Entry 8CXP (electron microscopy, 2.47 A resolution); this record covers chains A and C of the 4 polymer chains in the assembly.

== Chain A ==
Molecule: Capsid protein VP1
Organism: Senecavirus A
UniProtKB: A0A649YC68 (A0A649YC68_9PICO); residues 1-263 here correspond to UniProt positions 674-936 (UniProt number = residue number + 673)
Amino-acid sequence (263 residues; row label = number of the first residue in the row):
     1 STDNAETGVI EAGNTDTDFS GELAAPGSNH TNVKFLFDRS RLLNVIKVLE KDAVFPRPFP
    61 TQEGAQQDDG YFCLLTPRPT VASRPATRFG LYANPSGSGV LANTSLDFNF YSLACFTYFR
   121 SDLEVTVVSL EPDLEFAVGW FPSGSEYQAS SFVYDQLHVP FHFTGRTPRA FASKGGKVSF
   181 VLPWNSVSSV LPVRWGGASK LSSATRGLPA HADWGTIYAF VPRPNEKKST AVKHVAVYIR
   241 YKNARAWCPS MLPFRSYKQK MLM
Disordered / not traced: 259-263

== Chain C ==
Molecule: VP2
Organism: Senecavirus A
UniProtKB: A0A1U9IRU2 (A0A1U9IRU2_9PICO); residues 1-284 here correspond to UniProt positions 151-434 (UniProt number = residue number + 150)
Amino-acid sequence (284 residues; each row starts with the number of its first residue):
     1 DHNTEEMENS ADRVTTQTAG NTAINTQSSL GVLCAYVEDP TKSDPPSSST DQPTTTFTAI
    61 DRWYTGRLNS WTKAVKTFSF QAVPLPGAFL SRQGGLNGGA FTATLHRHFL MKCGWQVQVQ
   121 CNLTQFHQGA LLVAMVPETT LDVKPDGKAK SLQELNEEQW VEMSDDYRTG KNMPFQSLGT
   181 YYRPPNWTWG PNFINPYQVT VFPHQILNAR TSTSVDVNVP YIGETPTQSS ETQNSWTLLV
   241 MVLVPLDYKE GATTDPEITF SVRPTSPYFN GLRNRYTAGT DEEQ
Disordered / not traced: 1-11, 280-284
Construct notes: conflict Val217 (Ile367 in A0A1U9IRU2)

== Interface between chain A and chain C ==
Pairs across the interface - 122 pairs, chain A then chain C:
  Ala5(A) - Ile206(C)
  Glu6(A) - Leu30(C)
  Glu6(A) - Gln205(C)
  Glu6(A) - Ile206(C)
  Glu6(A) - Asn208(C)  hydrogen bond
  Glu6(A) - Thr211(C)
  Thr7(A) - Gln205(C)  hydrogen bond (backbone-side chain)
  Gly8(A) - His204(C)
  Val9(A) - Leu33(C)  hydrophobic
  Phe59(A) - Gln176(C)
  Phe59(A) - Ser177(C)
  Phe59(A) - Leu178(C)
  Phe59(A) - Tyr182(C)  hydrophobic
  Pro60(A) - Ser177(C)
  Pro60(A) - Leu178(C)
  Pro60(A) - Gly179(C)
  Thr61(A) - Leu178(C)  hydrogen bond (backbone-backbone)
  Thr61(A) - Gly179(C)
  Thr61(A) - Thr180(C)
  Thr61(A) - Tyr181(C)  hydrogen bond (backbone-backbone)
  Gln62(A) - Thr180(C)  hydrogen bond
  Gln62(A) - Tyr181(C)
  Glu63(A) - Thr180(C)
  Ala65(A) - Tyr181(C)
  Gln67(A) - Tyr181(C)
  Gln67(A) - Tyr182(C)  hydrogen bond
  Asp69(A) - Tyr181(C)
  Asp69(A) - Tyr182(C)  hydrogen bond
  Val81(A) - Leu178(C)  hydrophobic
  Ala82(A) - Tyr182(C)
  Thr87(A) - Met173(C)
  Thr87(A) - Pro174(C)  hydrogen bond (side chain-backbone)
  Thr87(A) - Phe175(C)
  Thr87(A) - Gly190(C)
  Thr87(A) - Pro191(C)
  Arg88(A) - Lys171(C)  hydrogen bond (side chain-backbone)
  Arg88(A) - Asn172(C)
  Arg88(A) - Met173(C)  hydrogen bond (side chain-backbone)
  Arg88(A) - Phe175(C)
  Arg88(A) - Trp187(C)
  Arg88(A) - Trp189(C)
  Phe89(A) - Trp187(C)
  Phe89(A) - Thr188(C)  hydrogen bond (backbone-backbone)
  Phe89(A) - Trp189(C)  hydrogen bond (backbone-backbone)
  Gly90(A) - Asn186(C)
  Gly90(A) - Trp187(C)
  Leu91(A) - Pro185(C)
  Leu91(A) - Asn186(C)  hydrogen bond (backbone-backbone)
  Leu91(A) - Thr188(C)
  Tyr92(A) - Arg183(C)  hydrogen bond (side chain-backbone)
  Tyr92(A) - Pro185(C)  hydrophobic
  Ala93(A) - Asn186(C)  hydrogen bond (backbone-side chain)
  Asn94(A) - Arg183(C)
  Pro95(A) - Arg183(C)
  Ser96(A) - Arg183(C)  hydrogen bond (backbone-side chain)
  Gly97(A) - Arg183(C)
  Ser98(A) - Arg183(C)
  Gly99(A) - Arg183(C)
  Val100(A) - Tyr181(C)  hydrogen bond (backbone-backbone)
  Val100(A) - Tyr182(C)
  Val100(A) - Arg183(C)  hydrogen bond (backbone-backbone)
  Leu101(A) - Arg183(C)
  Ala102(A) - Leu178(C)  hydrophobic
  Ala102(A) - Tyr182(C)  hydrophobic
  Leu106(A) - Trp189(C)  hydrophobic
  Tyr111(A) - Trp189(C)  hydrophobic
  Tyr111(A) - Pro191(C)  hydrophobic
  Thr117(A) - Pro137(C)
  Tyr118(A) - Glu138(C)  hydrogen bond
  Tyr118(A) - Gly223(C)
  Tyr118(A) - Glu224(C)
  Ser188(A) - Glu224(C)
  Ser189(A) - Glu224(C)  hydrogen bond (backbone-backbone)
  Ser189(A) - Pro226(C)
  Val190(A) - Glu224(C)
  Pro192(A) - Glu224(C)
  Val193(A) - Pro191(C)
  Arg194(A) - Pro137(C)
  Arg194(A) - Glu138(C)
  Arg194(A) - Pro191(C)  hydrogen bond (side chain-backbone)
  Arg194(A) - Asn192(C)
  Arg194(A) - Phe193(C)
  Trp195(A) - Glu138(C)
  Trp195(A) - Thr140(C)
  Trp195(A) - Asn192(C)  hydrogen bond (backbone-side chain)
  Trp195(A) - Glu224(C)  hydrogen bond
  Gly196(A) - Glu138(C)  hydrogen bond (backbone-side chain)
  Gly196(A) - Thr139(C)
  Gly196(A) - Thr140(C)
  Gly196(A) - Asn234(C)
  Gly197(A) - Thr232(C)
  Ala198(A) - Thr232(C)  hydrogen bond (backbone-side chain)
  Lys200(A) - Thr232(C)
  Leu201(A) - Glu231(C)
  Leu201(A) - Tyr276(C)
  Thr205(A) - Pro174(C)
  Thr205(A) - Phe175(C)
  Thr205(A) - Gln176(C)
  Arg206(A) - Asp142(C)  salt bridge
  Arg206(A) - Val143(C)
  Arg206(A) - Pro174(C)
  Arg206(A) - Asn234(C)
  Gly207(A) - Thr140(C)
  Leu208(A) - Gln176(C)
  Cys248(A) - Ile222(C)  hydrophobic
  Pro249(A) - Tyr36(C)  hydrogen bond (backbone-side chain)
  Pro249(A) - Phe202(C)
  Ser250(A) - Val201(C)
  Ser250(A) - Phe202(C)
  Met251(A) - Phe193(C)
  Met251(A) - Ile194(C)  hydrophobic
  Met251(A) - Asn195(C)  hydrogen bond (side chain-backbone)
  Met251(A) - Gln198(C)
  Met251(A) - Phe202(C)  hydrophobic
  Leu252(A) - Phe193(C)
  Leu252(A) - Asn195(C)  hydrogen bond (backbone-side chain)
  Leu252(A) - Gln198(C)  hydrogen bond (backbone-side chain)
  Pro253(A) - Trp189(C)
  Pro253(A) - Phe193(C)  hydrophobic
  Pro253(A) - Asn195(C)
  Phe254(A) - Arg168(C)
  Phe254(A) - Asn195(C)
Also at the interface, not in a pair above, chain A (63 interface residues in all): Pro56, Arg78, Pro79, Pro209, Tyr257
Also at the interface, not in a pair above, chain C (61 interface residues in all): Phe109, Pro145, Gly170, Pro184, Pro196, Tyr197, Val199, Thr225, Gln228, Ser229, Gln233

== In short ==
Chain A and chain C form an interface of 63 and 61 residues respectively, with 29 hydrogen bonds and 1 salt
bridge. Polar pairs include Arg206(A)-Asp142(C), Glu6(A)-Asn208(C) and Thr7(A)-Gln205(C).
Here chain A is Capsid protein VP1 and chain C is VP2, both from Senecavirus A. Entry 8CXP (Characterisation
of a Seneca Valley Virus Thermostable Mutant) was determined by electron microscopy.
